PDB entry 7UZU | electron microscopy, 2.30 A resolution | chains A and W

Chain A:
Molecule: Ankyrin-1
Source organism: Homo sapiens
UniProtKB: P16157 (ANK1_HUMAN); residue numbers follow UniProt; this construct covers 1-1881
Amino-acid sequence (1881 residues; row label = number of the first residue in the row):
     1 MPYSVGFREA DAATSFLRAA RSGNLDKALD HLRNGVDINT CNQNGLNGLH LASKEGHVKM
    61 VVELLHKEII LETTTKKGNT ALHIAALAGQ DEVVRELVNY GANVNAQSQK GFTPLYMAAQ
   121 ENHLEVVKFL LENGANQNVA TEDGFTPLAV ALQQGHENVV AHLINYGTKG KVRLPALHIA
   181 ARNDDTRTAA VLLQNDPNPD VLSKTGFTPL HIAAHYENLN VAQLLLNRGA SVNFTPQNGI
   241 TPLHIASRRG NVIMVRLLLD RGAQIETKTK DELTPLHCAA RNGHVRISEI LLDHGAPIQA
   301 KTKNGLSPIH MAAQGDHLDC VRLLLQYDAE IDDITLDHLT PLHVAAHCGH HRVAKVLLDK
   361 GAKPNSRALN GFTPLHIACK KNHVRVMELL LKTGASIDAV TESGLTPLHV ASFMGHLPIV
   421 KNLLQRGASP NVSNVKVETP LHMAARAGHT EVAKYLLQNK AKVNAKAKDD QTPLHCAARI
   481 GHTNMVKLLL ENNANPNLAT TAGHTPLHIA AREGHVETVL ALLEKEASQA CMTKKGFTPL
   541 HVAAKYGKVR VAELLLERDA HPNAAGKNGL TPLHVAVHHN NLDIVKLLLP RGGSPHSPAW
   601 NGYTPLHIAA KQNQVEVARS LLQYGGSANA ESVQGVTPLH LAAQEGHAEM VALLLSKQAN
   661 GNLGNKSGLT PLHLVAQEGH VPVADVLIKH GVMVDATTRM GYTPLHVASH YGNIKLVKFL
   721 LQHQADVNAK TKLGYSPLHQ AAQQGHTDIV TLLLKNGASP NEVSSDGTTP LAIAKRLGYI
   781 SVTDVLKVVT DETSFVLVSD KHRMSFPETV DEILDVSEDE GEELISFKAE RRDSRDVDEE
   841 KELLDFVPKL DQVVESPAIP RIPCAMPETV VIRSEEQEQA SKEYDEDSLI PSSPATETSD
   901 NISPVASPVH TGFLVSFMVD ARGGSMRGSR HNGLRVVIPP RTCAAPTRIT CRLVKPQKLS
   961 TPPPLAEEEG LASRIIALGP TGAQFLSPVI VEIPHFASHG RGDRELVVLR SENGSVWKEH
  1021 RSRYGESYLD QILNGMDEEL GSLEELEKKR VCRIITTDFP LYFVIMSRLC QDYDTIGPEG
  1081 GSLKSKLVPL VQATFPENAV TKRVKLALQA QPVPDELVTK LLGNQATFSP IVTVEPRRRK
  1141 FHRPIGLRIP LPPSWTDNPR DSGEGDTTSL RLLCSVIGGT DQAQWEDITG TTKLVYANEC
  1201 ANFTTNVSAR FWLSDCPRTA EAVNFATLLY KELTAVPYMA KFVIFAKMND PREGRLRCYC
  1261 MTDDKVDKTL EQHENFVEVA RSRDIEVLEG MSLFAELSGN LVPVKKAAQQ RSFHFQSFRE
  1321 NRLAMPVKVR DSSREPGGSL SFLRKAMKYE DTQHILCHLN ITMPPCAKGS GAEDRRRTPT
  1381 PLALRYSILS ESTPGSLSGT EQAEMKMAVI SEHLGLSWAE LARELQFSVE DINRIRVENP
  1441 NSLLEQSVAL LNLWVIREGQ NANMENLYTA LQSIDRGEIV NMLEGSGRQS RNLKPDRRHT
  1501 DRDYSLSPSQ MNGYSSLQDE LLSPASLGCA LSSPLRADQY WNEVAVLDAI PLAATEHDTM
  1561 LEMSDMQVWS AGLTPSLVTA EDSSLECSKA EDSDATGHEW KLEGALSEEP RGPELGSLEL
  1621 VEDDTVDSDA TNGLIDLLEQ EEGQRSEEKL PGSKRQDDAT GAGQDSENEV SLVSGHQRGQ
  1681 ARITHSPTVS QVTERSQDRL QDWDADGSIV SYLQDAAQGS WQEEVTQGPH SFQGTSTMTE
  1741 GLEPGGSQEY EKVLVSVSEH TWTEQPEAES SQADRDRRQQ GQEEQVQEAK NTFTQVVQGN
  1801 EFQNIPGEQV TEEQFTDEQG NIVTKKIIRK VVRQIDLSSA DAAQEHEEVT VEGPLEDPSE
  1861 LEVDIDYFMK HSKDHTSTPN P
Not modelled in the structure: 1-10, 462-1881
Swiss-Prot annotation at these positions:
  - modified residue: Asn-105 (3S: -3-hydroxyasparagine), Asn-233 (3S: -3-hydroxyasparagine), Ser-429 (Phosphoserine), Asn-431 (3S: -3-hydroxyasparagine), Asn-464 (3S: -3-hydroxyasparagine), Asn-629 (3S: -3-hydroxyasparagine), Asn-662 (3S: -3-hydroxyasparagine), Asp-695 (3S: -3-hydroxyaspartate), Asn-728 (3S: -3-hydroxyasparagine), Ser-759 (Phosphoserine), Asn-761 (3S: -3-hydroxyasparagine), Ser-781 (Phosphoserine), Ser-817 (Phosphoserine), Ser-834 (Phosphoserine), Ser-856 (Phosphoserine), Thr-961 (Phosphothreonine), Tyr-1073 (Phosphotyrosine), Ser-1082 (Phosphoserine), Thr-1378 (Phosphothreonine), Thr-1380 (Phosphothreonine) and 14 more in UniProt
  - natural variant: Leu-276 (L276R: In SPH1), Asp-332 (D332H: In a breast cancer sample), Val-463 (V463I: In SPH1), Arg-619 (R619H: In Brueggen), Ile-1054 (I1054T: In SPH1), Asp-1592 (D1592N: In Duesseldorf)
  - mutagenesis: Thr-1824 (T1824P: Abolishes interaction with OBSCN (in isoform Mu17)), Lys-1826 (K1826E: Abolishes interaction with OBSCN (in isoform Mu17)), Arg-1829 (R1829G: Abolishes interaction with OBSCN (in isoform Mu17)), Lys-1830 (K1830E: Abolishes interaction with OBSCN (in isoform Mu17))

Chain W:
Molecule: Band 3 anion transport protein
Source organism: Homo sapiens
UniProtKB: P02730 (B3AT_HUMAN); numbering as in UniProt (aligned over 1-911)
Amino-acid sequence (911 residues; each row starts with the number of its first residue):
     1 MEELQDDYED MMEENLEQEE YEDPDIPESQ MEEPAAHDTE ATATDYHTTS HPGTHKVYVE
    61 LQELVMDEKN QELRWMEAAR WVQLEENLGE NGAWGRPHLS HLTFWSLLEL RRVFTKGTVL
   121 LDLQETSLAG VANQLLDRFI FEDQIRPQDR EELLRALLLK HSHAGELEAL GGVKPAVLTR
   181 SGDPSQPLLP QHSSLETQLF CEQGDGGTEG HSPSGILEKI PPDSEATLVL VGRADFLEQP
   241 VLGFVRLQEA AELEAVELPV PIRFLFVLLG PEAPHIDYTQ LGRAAATLMS ERVFRIDAYM
   301 AQSRGELLHS LEGFLDCSLV LPPTDAPSEQ ALLSLVPVQR ELLRRRYQSS PAKPDSSFYK
   361 GLDLNGGPDD PLQQTGQLFG GLVRDIRRRY PYYLSDITDA FSPQVLAAVI FIYFAALSPA
   421 ITFGGLLGEK TRNQMGVSEL LISTAVQGIL FALLGAQPLL VVGFSGPLLV FEEAFFSFCE
   481 TNGLEYIVGR VWIGFWLILL VVLVVAFEGS FLVRFISRYT QEIFSFLISL IFIYETFSKL
   541 IKIFQDHPLQ KTYNYNVLMV PKPQGPLPNT ALLSLVLMAG TFFFAMMLRK FKNSSYFPGK
   601 LRRVIGDFGV PISILIMVLV DFFIQDTYTQ KLSVPDGFKV SNSSARGWVI HPLGLRSEFP
   661 IWMMFASALP ALLVFILIFL ESQITTLIVS KPERKMVKGS GFHLDLLLVV GMGGVAALFG
   721 MPWLSATTVR SVTHANALTV MGKASTPGAA AQIQEVKEQR ISGLLVAVLV GLSILMEPIL
   781 SRIPLAVLFG IFLYMGVTSL SGIQLFDRIL LLFKPPKYHP DVPYVKRVKT WRMHLFTGIQ
   841 IICLAVLWVV KSTPASLALP FVLILTVPLR RVLLPLIFRN VELQCLDADD AKATFDEEEG
   901 RDEYDEVAMP V
Not modelled in the structure: 1, 34-911
Swiss-Prot annotation at these positions:
  - region: Glu-13 to Met-31 (Microbial infection: Interaction with P.falciparum (isolate K1) FBPA), Ala-176 to Ser-185 (Interaction with ANK1)
  - site: Lys-590 (Important for anion transport), Glu-681 (Important for anion-proton cotransport)
  - modified residue: Met-1 (N-acetylmethionine), Tyr-8 (Phosphotyrosine), Tyr-21 (Phosphotyrosine), Tyr-46 (Phosphotyrosine), Ser-185 (Phosphoserine), Ser-350 (Phosphoserine), Tyr-359 (Phosphotyrosine), Tyr-904 (Phosphotyrosine)
  - lipidation: Cys-843 (S-palmitoyl cysteine)
  - glycosylation: Asn-642 (N-linked (GlcNAc...) (complex) asparagine)
  - natural variant: Glu-40 (E40K: Found in patients with hemolytic anemia; uncertain significance), Lys-56 (K56E: In Di(a)/Memphis-II antigen), Glu-90 (E90K: In SPH4), Gly-130 (G130R: In SPH4), Pro-147 (P147S: In SPH4), Ala-285 (A285D: In SPH4), Pro-327 (P327R: In SPH4), Ala-400 to Ala-408 (deletion: In SAO and DRTA4), Glu-429 (E429D: In NFLD+ antigen), Arg-432 (R432W: In ELO antigen), Thr-444 (T444N: In DRTA4), Gly-455 (G455E: In SPH4; G455R: In SPH4), 40 further natural variant entries in UniProt
  - mutagenesis: Glu-85 (E85A/R: Impairs expression at the cell membrane), Arg-283 (R283A/E/S: Impairs expression at the cell membrane), Asn-642 (N642D: Loss of N-glycosylation site), Glu-681 (E681Q: Impairs expression at the cell membrane)
From the paper describing this entry:
  - post-translational modification sites: Tyr-8 (citing earlier work)

Interface between chain A and chain W:
Contacting residue pairs (58; chain A residue first):
  Arg-95(A) / Leu-4(W)
  Glu-132(A) / Tyr-8(W)  hydrogen bond
  Val-172(A) / Tyr-8(W)
  Val-172(A) / Glu-9(W)  hydrogen bond (backbone-backbone)
  Arg-173(A) / Asp-7(W)  salt bridge
  Arg-173(A) / Tyr-8(W)
  Arg-173(A) / Glu-9(W)
  Leu-174(A) / Asp-6(W)
  Leu-174(A) / Asp-7(W)  hydrogen bond (backbone-backbone)
  Leu-174(A) / Tyr-8(W)
  Leu-174(A) / Glu-9(W)
  Leu-174(A) / Met-12(W)  hydrophobic
  Pro-175(A) / Glu-9(W)
  Ile-179(A) / Asp-7(W)
  Arg-182(A) / Asp-6(W)
  Arg-182(A) / Met-12(W)
  Ser-203(A) / Glu-9(W)
  Lys-204(A) / Glu-9(W)  hydrogen bond (backbone-side chain)
  Thr-205(A) / Glu-9(W)
  Thr-205(A) / Glu-13(W)
  Phe-207(A) / Leu-16(W)  hydrophobic
  Phe-207(A) / Gln-18(W)
  Ile-212(A) / Met-12(W)  hydrophobic
  Ile-212(A) / Leu-16(W)  hydrophobic
  His-215(A) / Asn-15(W)
  His-215(A) / Leu-16(W)
  Tyr-216(A) / Met-12(W)
  Tyr-216(A) / Asn-15(W)
  Asn-238(A) / Gln-18(W)
  Ile-240(A) / Tyr-21(W)  hydrophobic
  His-244(A) / Tyr-21(W)
  Ile-245(A) / Tyr-21(W)
  Arg-248(A) / Leu-16(W)  hydrogen bond (side chain-backbone)
  Arg-248(A) / Glu-17(W)  salt bridge
  Arg-248(A) / Glu-20(W)
  Arg-248(A) / Tyr-21(W)  hydrogen bond
  Thr-269(A) / Tyr-21(W)  hydrogen bond (side chain-backbone)
  Lys-270(A) / Glu-22(W)  salt bridge
  Asp-271(A) / Glu-22(W)
  Asp-271(A) / Asp-23(W)  hydrogen bond (side chain-backbone)
  Leu-273(A) / Tyr-21(W)
  Cys-278(A) / Tyr-21(W)  hydrophobic
  Arg-281(A) / Glu-20(W)  hydrogen bond (side chain-backbone)
  Arg-281(A) / Glu-22(W)  hydrogen bond (side chain-backbone)
  Arg-281(A) / Asp-23(W)  salt bridge
  Arg-281(A) / Pro-24(W)
  Thr-302(A) / Asp-23(W)  hydrogen bond
  Lys-303(A) / Asp-23(W)
  Asn-304(A) / Asp-23(W)  hydrogen bond
  Met-311(A) / Asp-23(W)
  Asp-337(A) / Ile-26(W)
  His-347(A) / Pro-27(W)
  Lys-380(A) / Glu-28(W)  hydrogen bond (side chain-backbone)
  Lys-380(A) / Ser-29(W)  hydrogen bond (side chain-backbone)
  Leu-405(A) / Met-31(W)  hydrophobic
  Val-410(A) / Met-31(W)  hydrophobic
  Phe-413(A) / Met-31(W)  hydrophobic
  Met-443(A) / Met-31(W)  hydrophobic
Interface residues without a listed pair, chain A (39 interface residues in all): Leu-306, His-409
Interface residues without a listed pair, chain W (23 interface residues in all): Asp-25, Gln-30
The authors on this interface:
  - interface residues, chain W: Glu-2(W)

In short:
The interface between chain A and chain W involves 39 residues on one side and 23 on the other, with 14
hydrogen bonds and 4 salt bridges. Polar pairs include Arg-173(A)/Asp-7(W), Arg-248(A)/Glu-17(W) and
Lys-270(A)/Glu-22(W). From the paper: the interface residue Glu-2(W); a modification site at Tyr-8(W).
Chain A is Ankyrin-1 and chain W is Band 3 anion transport protein, both from Homo sapiens; the structure,
Ankyrin-1 (N-terminal region of membrane binding domain, local refinement from consensus reconstruction; bound
to N-terminal peptide ..., was determined by electron microscopy, deposited together with 7UZ3, 7UZQ, 7V07,
7V0K, 7V0M, 7V0S and 10 further entries.
